PDB entry 7P3F | electron microscopy, 3.31 A resolution | chains B and F of the 6 polymer chains in the assembly

[Chain B]
Name: Transcriptional repressor NrdR
Source organism: Streptomyces coelicolor (strain ATCC BAA-471 / A3(2) / M145)
UniProtKB: O69980 (NRDR_STRCO); residue numbers follow UniProt; this construct covers 1-182
Chain sequence (195 residues; each row starts with the number of its first residue):
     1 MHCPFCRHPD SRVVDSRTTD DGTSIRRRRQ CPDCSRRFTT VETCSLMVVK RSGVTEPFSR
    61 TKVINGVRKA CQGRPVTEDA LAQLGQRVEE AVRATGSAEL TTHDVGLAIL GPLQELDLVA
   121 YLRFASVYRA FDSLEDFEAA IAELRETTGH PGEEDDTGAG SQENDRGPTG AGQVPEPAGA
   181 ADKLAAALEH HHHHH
Unresolved in the structure: 148-195
Construct notes: expression tag (183-195)
Ion coordination: Zn2+: Cys3, Cys6, Cys31, Cys34
Small-molecule neighbours:
  - ATP (adenosine-5'-triphosphate): Val48, Lys50, Arg51, Ser52, Glu56, Pro57, Phe58, Ser59, Lys62, Val63, Gly66, Thr102, Val105, Gly106, Ile109, Phe124, Tyr128
  - 2'-deoxyadenosine 5'-triphosphate (DTP): Lys50, Glu56, Lys62, Gly66, Lys69, Ala70, Arg123, Phe124, Val127, Tyr128
Swiss-Prot annotation at these positions:
  - zinc finger: Cys3 to Cys34
  - mutagenesis: Cys3 (C3A: 7-fold reduction in the amount of zinc bound. No binding to nrdABS and nrdRJ promoters), Lys50 to Arg51 (Loss of ATP/dATP binding. Weak binding to nrdABS and nrdRJ promoters)
Reported in the primary citation:
  - binding site for the 57-nt DNA strand (chain F): Asp15, Arg17, Arg26 to Arg29
  - specificity-determining residues: Asp15, Arg17
  - mutagenesis - D15A (10- to 100-fold): increased binding to the 57-nt DNA strand (chain F)
  - mutagenesis - D15A/R17A, R17A: abolished binding to the 57-nt DNA strand (chain F)
  - binding site for ATP: Lys50, Arg51, Glu56
  - binding site for 2'-deoxyadenosine 5'-triphosphate: Lys62, Phe124, Val127, Tyr128

[Chain F]
Molecule: 57-nt DNA strand
Sequence (57 nucleotides; each row starts with the number of its first residue):
     1 GCCAATCCCC ACATCTAGTG GTTGGATAGC GTGAGCAGCC CACAAGTTGT GGTCCCC
Unresolved in the structure: 1-3, 54-57

[Chain B / chain F interface]
Contacting residue pairs - 8 pairs, chain B then chain F:
  Arg12(B) with DA44(F), salt bridge to the phosphate; DA45(F), phosphate contact
  Val13(B) with DA45(F), hydrogen bond to the phosphate
  Ser16(B) with DG46(F), hydrogen bond to the phosphate
  Arg17(B) with DT47(F), base contact; DT48(F), base contact
  Thr18(B) with DT47(F), phosphate contact
  Arg27(B) with DG46(F), salt bridge to the phosphate
Also at the interface, not in a pair above, chain B (8 interface residues in all): Ser11, Arg29

[Overview]
8 residues of chain B and 5 residues of chain F are in contact; the contacts include 2 hydrogen bonds and 2
salt bridges. Polar pairs include Val13(B)-DA45(F), Ser16(B)-DG46(F) and Arg12(B)-DA44(F). From the paper: a
binding site for 2'-deoxyadenosine 5'-triphosphate at Lys62(B), Phe124(B) and Val127(B) among others;
D15A/R17A and R17A of chain B abolish binding to the 57-nt DNA strand (chain F).
Chain B is Transcriptional repressor NrdR (Streptomyces coelicolor (strain ATCC BAA-471 / A3(2) / M145)) and
chain F is a 57-nt DNA strand; the structure, Streptomyces coelicolor dATP/ATP-loaded NrdR in complex with its
cognate DNA, was determined by electron microscopy (same publication as 7P37 and 7P3Q).
